PDB entry 8ICW | X-ray diffraction, 3.30 A resolution | chains T and A of the 3 polymer chains in the assembly

# Chain T
Molecule: 8-nt DNA strand
Sequence (8 nucleotides; numbered 1 to 8; the number before each row is that of its first residue):
     1 CATTAGAA

# Chain A
Protein: Protein (DNA polymerase beta (e.c.2.7.7.7))
From: Homo sapiens
Reference sequence: P06746 (DPOB_HUMAN); residues 2-335 here correspond to UniProt positions 1-334 (UniProt number = residue number - 1)
Amino-acid sequence (335 residues; row label = number of the first residue in the row):
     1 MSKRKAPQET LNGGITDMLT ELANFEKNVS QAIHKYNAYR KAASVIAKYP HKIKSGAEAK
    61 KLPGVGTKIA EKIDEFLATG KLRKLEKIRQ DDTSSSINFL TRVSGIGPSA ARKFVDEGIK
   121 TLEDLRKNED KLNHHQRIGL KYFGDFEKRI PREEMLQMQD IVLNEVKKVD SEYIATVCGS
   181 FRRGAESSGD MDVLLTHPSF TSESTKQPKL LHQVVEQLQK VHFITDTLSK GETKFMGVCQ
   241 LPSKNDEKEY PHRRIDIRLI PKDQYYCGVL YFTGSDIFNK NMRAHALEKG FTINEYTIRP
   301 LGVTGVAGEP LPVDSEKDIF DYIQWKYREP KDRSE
Not modelled in the structure: 1-8
Swiss-Prot annotation at these positions:
  - binding site (K(+)): Lys61
  - binding site (Na(+)): Lys61
Bound ions: Na+ site 1: Lys60, Leu62; Na+ site 2: Thr101, Val103 (shared with 1 residue of chain P)
Ligand contacts: dTTP (TTP): Arg149, Gly179, Ser180, Arg183, Ser187, Ser188, Gly189, Asp190, Asp192, Tyr271, Phe272, Thr273, Gly274, Asp276

# How chain T and chain A interact
Contacting residue pairs (11; chain T residue first):
  DA2(T) - Tyr296(A)  sugar contact
  DT3(T) - Thr233(A)  hydrogen bond to the phosphate
  DT3(T) - Lys234(A)  phosphate contact
  DT4(T) - Ser229(A)  phosphate contact
  DT4(T) - Lys230(A)  phosphate contact
  DT4(T) - Gly231(A)  phosphate contact
  DT4(T) - Glu232(A)  hydrogen bond to the phosphate
  DT4(T) - Thr233(A)  hydrogen bond to the phosphate
  DT4(T) - Lys234(A)  hydrogen bond to the phosphate
  DA5(T) - Lys230(A)  phosphate contact
  DG6(T) - Asn133(A)  hydrogen bond to the phosphate
Also at the interface, not in a pair above, chain T (6 interface residues in all): DC1
Also at the interface, not in a pair above, chain A (10 interface residues in all): Leu228, Glu295

# Overview
6 residues of chain T face 10 of chain A across their interface; the contacts include 5 hydrogen bonds. Among
the polar pairs are DT3(T)-Thr233(A), DT4(T)-Glu232(A) and DT4(T)-Thr233(A). Ligands of chain A: dTTP. UniProt
lists K+-binding residue Lys61(A) and Na+-binding residue Lys61(A) on chain A.
Chain T is an 8-nt DNA strand and chain A is Protein (DNA polymerase beta (e.c.2.7.7.7)) (Homo sapiens); the
structure, DNA polymerase beta (pol B) (e.c.2.7.7.7) complexed with seven base pairs of DNA; soaked in the
..., was determined by X-ray diffraction together with 1ZQT, 7ICE, 7ICF, 7ICG, 7ICH, 7ICI and 39 further
entries from the same study.
